6L8G - chains A and B; structure by X-ray diffraction, 1.00 A resolution.

== Chain A ==
Molecule: Antitoxin
Source organism: Staphylococcus aureus (strain NCTC 8325)
Notes: fragment: C-terminus
UniProtKB: Q2G285 (Q2G285_STAA8); numbering as in UniProt (aligned over 46-83)
Chain sequence (38 residues; row label = number of the first residue in the row):
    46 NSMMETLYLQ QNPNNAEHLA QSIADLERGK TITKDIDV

== Chain B ==
Molecule: YoeB
Source organism: Staphylococcus aureus (strain NCTC 8325)
UniProtKB: Q2G286 (Q2G286_STAA8); residue numbers follow UniProt; this construct covers 1-88
Chain sequence (88 residues; row label = number of the first residue in the row):
     1 MARLNITFSP QAFEDYKYFQ QNDKKMVKKI NELLKSIDRN GALEGIGKPE KLKSNLTGYY
    61 SRRINHEHRL VYTVDDNHIK IASCKYHY
Unresolved in the structure: 1

== How chain A and chain B interact ==
Contacting residue pairs (73; chain A residue first):
  S47(A) - K53(B)
  M48(A) - K53(B)
  E50(A) - L52(B)
  E50(A) - S61(B)  hydrogen bond
  E50(A) - R69(B)  salt bridge
  T51(A) - L52(B)
  T51(A) - K53(B)  hydrogen bond (side chain-backbone)
  T51(A) - S54(B)
  Y53(A) - E67(B)  hydrogen bond (side chain-backbone)
  Y53(A) - R69(B)
  Y53(A) - Y86(B)  hydrogen bond (backbone-side chain)
  L54(A) - L52(B)  hydrophobic
  L54(A) - R69(B)
  L54(A) - V71(B)  hydrophobic
  L54(A) - Y86(B)
  Q55(A) - S54(B)  hydrogen bond
  Q55(A) - N55(B)  hydrogen bond
  Q56(A) - Y86(B)
  N57(A) - Y86(B)
  N57(A) - Y88(B)  hydrogen bond (side chain-backbone)
  N59(A) - H87(B)
  N59(A) - Y88(B)  hydrogen bond (side chain-backbone)
  N60(A) - Y86(B)
  N60(A) - H87(B)  hydrogen bond (side chain-backbone)
  H63(A) - Q11(B)  hydrogen bond
  H63(A) - A82(B)
  H63(A) - S83(B)  hydrogen bond
  H63(A) - K85(B)
  H63(A) - H87(B)
  L64(A) - S83(B)
  Q66(A) - Q11(B)
  S67(A) - S9(B)
  S67(A) - Q11(B)  hydrogen bond
  S67(A) - A82(B)
  I68(A) - L56(B)  hydrophobic
  I68(A) - Y59(B)
  D70(A) - P10(B)
  L71(A) - F8(B)
  L71(A) - S9(B)
  L71(A) - Y59(B)  hydrophobic
  L71(A) - I81(B)
  L71(A) - A82(B)
  E72(A) - Y59(B)  hydrogen bond
  K75(A) - P10(B)
  T76(A) - T7(B)
  T76(A) - F8(B)
  I77(A) - I6(B)
  I77(A) - T7(B)
  I77(A) - F8(B)  hydrogen bond (backbone-backbone)
  I77(A) - P10(B)  hydrophobic
  T78(A) - N5(B)
  T78(A) - I6(B)
  T78(A) - T7(B)  hydrogen bond
  K79(A) - L4(B)
  K79(A) - N5(B)
  K79(A) - I6(B)  hydrogen bond (backbone-backbone)
  K79(A) - F13(B)
  D80(A) - R3(B)
  D80(A) - L4(B)
  D80(A) - N5(B)  hydrogen bond
  I81(A) - A2(B)
  I81(A) - R3(B)
  I81(A) - L4(B)  hydrogen bond (backbone-backbone)
  I81(A) - F8(B)  hydrophobic
  I81(A) - Y16(B)
  I81(A) - N31(B)
  D82(A) - A2(B)
  D82(A) - R3(B)  salt bridge
  D82(A) - N31(B)
  V83(A) - A2(B)  hydrogen bond (backbone-backbone)
  V83(A) - L4(B)  hydrophobic
  V83(A) - N31(B)
  V83(A) - K35(B)
Interface residues without a listed pair, chain B (37 interface residues in all): D15, L34, E50, R63, H66, K80

== Overview ==
28 residues of chain A and 37 residues of chain B are in contact; the contacts include 19 hydrogen bonds and 2
salt bridges. Polar contacts include E50(A)-R69(B), D82(A)-R3(B) and E50(A)-S61(B).
Chain A is Antitoxin and chain B is YoeB, both from Staphylococcus aureus (strain NCTC 8325); the structure,
High resolution structure of YoeB in complex with YefM C-terminus(46N-83V) from Staphylococcus aureus, was
determined by X-ray diffraction.
